PDB entry 7STM | electron microscopy, 3.02 A resolution | chains A and B

[Chain A (and B)]
Protein: Chitin synthase
Source organism: Candida albicans
Notes: EC 2.4.1.16; chain B of this document is another copy of the same molecule, construct and numbering; everything in this record applies to it too
UniProtKB: A0A1D8PTV3 (A0A1D8PTV3_CANAL); residue numbers follow UniProt; this construct covers 1-1009
Sequence (1039 residues; numbered 1 to 1039; the number before each row is that of its first residue):
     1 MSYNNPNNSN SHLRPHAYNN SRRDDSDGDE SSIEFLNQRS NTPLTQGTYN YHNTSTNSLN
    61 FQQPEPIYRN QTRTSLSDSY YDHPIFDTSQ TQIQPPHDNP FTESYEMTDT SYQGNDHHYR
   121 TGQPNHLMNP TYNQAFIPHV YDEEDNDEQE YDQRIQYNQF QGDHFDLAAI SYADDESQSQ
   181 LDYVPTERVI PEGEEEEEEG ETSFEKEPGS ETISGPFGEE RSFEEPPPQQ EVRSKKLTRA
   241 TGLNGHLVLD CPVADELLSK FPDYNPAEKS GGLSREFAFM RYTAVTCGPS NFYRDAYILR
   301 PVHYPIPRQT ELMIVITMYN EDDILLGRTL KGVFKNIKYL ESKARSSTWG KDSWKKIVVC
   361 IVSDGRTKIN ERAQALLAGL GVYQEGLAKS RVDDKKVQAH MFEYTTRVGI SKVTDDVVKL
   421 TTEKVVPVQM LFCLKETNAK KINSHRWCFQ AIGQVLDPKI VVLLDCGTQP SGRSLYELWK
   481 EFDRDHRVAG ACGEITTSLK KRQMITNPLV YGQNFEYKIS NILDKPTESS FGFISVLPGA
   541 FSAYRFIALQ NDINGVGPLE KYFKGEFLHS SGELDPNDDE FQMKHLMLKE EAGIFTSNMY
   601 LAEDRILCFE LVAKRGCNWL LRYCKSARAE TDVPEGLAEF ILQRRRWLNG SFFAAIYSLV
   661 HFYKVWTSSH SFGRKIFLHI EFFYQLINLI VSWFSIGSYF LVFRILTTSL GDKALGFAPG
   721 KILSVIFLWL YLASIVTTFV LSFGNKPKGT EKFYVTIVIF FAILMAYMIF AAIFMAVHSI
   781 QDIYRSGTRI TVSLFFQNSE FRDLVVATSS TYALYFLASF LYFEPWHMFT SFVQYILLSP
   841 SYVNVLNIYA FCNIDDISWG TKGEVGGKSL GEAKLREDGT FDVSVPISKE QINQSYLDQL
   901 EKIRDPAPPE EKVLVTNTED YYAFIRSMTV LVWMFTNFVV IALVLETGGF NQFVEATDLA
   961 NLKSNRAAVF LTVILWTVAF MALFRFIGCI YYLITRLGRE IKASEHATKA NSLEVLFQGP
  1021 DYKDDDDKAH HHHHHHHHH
Unresolved in the structure: 1-133, 170-237, 1003-1039
Sequence notes: expression tag (1010-1039)
Small-molecule neighbours:
  - 1,2-Distearoyl-sn-glycerophosphoethanolamine (3PE), molecule 1: R487, S530, F531, S671, G673, R674, F677, F984, I987, G988, Y991
  - 1,2-Distearoyl-sn-glycerophosphoethanolamine (3PE), molecule 2: E516, V691, S695, S698, Y699, V702, M765, M768, I769, A772, I773, L804, T808, F832, Y835, I836, S839, I974, V978
  - 1,2-Distearoyl-sn-glycerophosphoethanolamine (3PE), molecule 3: I696, F700, R704, L728, L732, M934, N937, F938, I941, L945, E946, T947, N951, K963
  - 1,2-Distearoyl-sn-glycerophosphoethanolamine (3PE), molecule 4: A733, S734, T737, K752, F753, T756, I757
  - 1,2-Distearoyl-sn-glycerophosphoethanolamine (3PE), molecule 5: I735, V736, F739, F938, T947, G948, N951
  - 1,2-Distearoyl-sn-glycerophosphoethanolamine (3PE), molecule 6: F924, M928, L931, V932, F935
  - uridine-diphosphate-N-acetylglucosamine (UD1): T317, M318, Y319, E321, D364, N438, K440, K441, D465, C466, T468, G539, A540, E603, T631, Q643, R646, W647
Reported in the primary citation:
  - binding site for uridine-diphosphate-N-acetylglucosamine: Y319, E321, D364, K441, D465, R646, W647
  - catalytic residues: D604 (proposed by the authors, not directly observed)
  - mutagenesis - Y319A, E321A, K441A, D465A, E603A, D604A, Q643A, R644A, R646A, W647A, M775A, L804A, T808W, Y812A, I836W, D856A/I857A/S858A/W859A, W859A, L971A: decreased catalytic activity
  - mutagenesis - L706A: increased catalytic activity
  - mutagenesis - E516A, Y517A, S695A, Y815A, Y835A, R985A: abolished catalytic activity

[Interface between chain A and chain B]
Residue-residue contacts - 123 pairs, chain A then chain B:
  A135(A) - L900(B)  hydrophobic
  F136(A) - Y896(B)
  F136(A) - L900(B)  hydrophobic
  T238(A) - F881(B)
  T238(A) - D882(B)
  T238(A) - V883(B)  hydrogen bond (side chain-backbone)
  T238(A) - I887(B)
  R239(A) - T880(B)
  R239(A) - F881(B)
  A240(A) - T880(B)
  A240(A) - F881(B)  hydrogen bond (backbone-backbone)
  T241(A) - T880(B)
  G242(A) - F881(B)
  G245(A) - F881(B)
  H246(A) - F881(B)
  L247(A) - V883(B)  hydrophobic
  A254(A) - I892(B)  hydrophobic
  A254(A) - Y896(B)  hydrophobic
  D255(A) - N893(B)
  L257(A) - Y896(B)
  R366(A) - K868(B)
  R366(A) - L870(B)
  T367(A) - G866(B)
  R372(A) - K902(B)
  R372(A) - I903(B)
  R372(A) - D905(B)  hydrogen bond (side chain-backbone)
  A375(A) - Q899(B)
  L376(A) - I903(B)  hydrophobic
  A378(A) - Y896(B)
  G379(A) - Y896(B)  hydrogen bond (backbone-side chain)
  L387(A) - V885(B)  hydrophobic
  A388(A) - L870(B)  hydrophobic
  K389(A) - S884(B)  hydrogen bond (side chain-backbone)
  S390(A) - G871(B)  hydrogen bond (backbone-backbone)
  R391(A) - G871(B)
  R391(A) - E872(B)
  R391(A) - A873(B)  hydrogen bond (backbone-backbone)
  V392(A) - A873(B)
  D393(A) - A873(B)  hydrogen bond (backbone-backbone)
  V417(A) - R904(B)
  V417(A) - P906(B)  hydrophobic
  R704(A) - Q952(B)  hydrogen bond
  K721(A) - Q952(B)  hydrogen bond (side chain-backbone)
  S724(A) - Q952(B)  hydrogen bond
  V725(A) - G949(B)
  V725(A) - Q952(B)
  W729(A) - F938(B)  hydrophobic
  W729(A) - V939(B)  hydrophobic
  W729(A) - A942(B)  hydrophobic
  W729(A) - G949(B)
  W729(A) - F950(B)  hydrophobic
  V736(A) - M934(B)  hydrophobic
  T737(A) - L931(B)
  V740(A) - V930(B)  hydrophobic
  V740(A) - L931(B)  hydrophobic
  F743(A) - F743(B)  hydrophobic
  G744(A) - R926(B)
  N745(A) - A923(B)
  N745(A) - F924(B)
  N745(A) - S927(B)  hydrogen bond
  F753(A) - F924(B)  hydrophobic
  F753(A) - M928(B)  hydrophobic
  G866(A) - T367(B)
  K868(A) - R366(B)
  L870(A) - R366(B)
  L870(A) - A388(B)  hydrophobic
  G871(A) - S390(B)  hydrogen bond (backbone-backbone)
  G871(A) - R391(B)
  E872(A) - R391(B)
  A873(A) - R391(B)  hydrogen bond (backbone-backbone)
  A873(A) - V392(B)
  A873(A) - D393(B)  hydrogen bond (backbone-backbone)
  T880(A) - R239(B)
  T880(A) - A240(B)
  T880(A) - T241(B)
  F881(A) - T238(B)
  F881(A) - R239(B)
  F881(A) - A240(B)  hydrogen bond (backbone-backbone)
  F881(A) - G242(B)
  F881(A) - G245(B)
  F881(A) - H246(B)
  D882(A) - T238(B)
  V883(A) - T238(B)  hydrogen bond (backbone-side chain)
  V883(A) - L247(B)  hydrophobic
  S884(A) - K389(B)  hydrogen bond (backbone-side chain)
  V885(A) - L387(B)  hydrophobic
  I887(A) - T238(B)
  I892(A) - A254(B)  hydrophobic
  N893(A) - D255(B)
  Y896(A) - F136(B)
  Y896(A) - A254(B)  hydrophobic
  Y896(A) - L257(B)
  Y896(A) - A378(B)
  Y896(A) - G379(B)  hydrogen bond (side chain-backbone)
  Q899(A) - A375(B)
  L900(A) - A135(B)  hydrophobic
  L900(A) - F136(B)  hydrophobic
  K902(A) - R372(B)
  I903(A) - R372(B)
  I903(A) - L376(B)  hydrophobic
  R904(A) - V417(B)
  D905(A) - R372(B)  hydrogen bond (backbone-side chain)
  P906(A) - V417(B)  hydrophobic
  A923(A) - N745(B)
  F924(A) - N745(B)
  F924(A) - F753(B)  hydrophobic
  R926(A) - G744(B)
  S927(A) - N745(B)  hydrogen bond
  M928(A) - F753(B)  hydrophobic
  V930(A) - V740(B)  hydrophobic
  L931(A) - T737(B)
  L931(A) - V740(B)  hydrophobic
  M934(A) - V736(B)  hydrophobic
  F938(A) - W729(B)  hydrophobic
  V939(A) - W729(B)  hydrophobic
  A942(A) - W729(B)  hydrophobic
  G949(A) - V725(B)
  G949(A) - W729(B)
  F950(A) - W729(B)  hydrophobic
  Q952(A) - R704(B)  hydrogen bond
  Q952(A) - K721(B)  hydrogen bond (backbone-side chain)
  Q952(A) - S724(B)  hydrogen bond
  Q952(A) - V725(B)
Interface residues without a listed pair, chain A (94 interface residues in all): L249, P252, E256, D323, G386, D416, K419, I722, L728, T750, G867, G879, P886, A907, F935, F953, A956
Interface residues without a listed pair, chain B (94 interface residues in all): L249, P252, E256, D323, G386, D416, K419, I722, L728, T750, G867, G879, P886, A907, F935, F953, A956

[Summary]
The chain A/chain B interface involves 94 residues from each chain; the contacts include 24 hydrogen bonds.
Polar contacts include T238(A)-V883(B), R372(A)-D905(B) and G379(A)-Y896(B). From the paper: the catalytic
residue D604(A); Y319A, E321A and K441A of chain A, among others, reduce catalytic activity; 25 substitutions
were tested in all.
Chain A and chain B are both Chitin synthase (Candida albicans); the structure, Chitin Synthase 2 from Candida
albicans bound to UDP-GlcNAc, was determined by electron microscopy (same publication as 7STL, 7STN and 7STO).
